7Q9E - chain A; structure by X-ray diffraction, 1.70 A resolution.

== Chain A ==
Name: Cytochrome P450
Source organism: Bacillus megaterium (strain DSM 319)
Notes: EC 1.14.14.-
UniProtKB: D5DF35 (D5DF35_BACMD); numbering as in UniProt (aligned over 1-410)
Chain sequence (416 residues; row label = number of the first residue in the row):
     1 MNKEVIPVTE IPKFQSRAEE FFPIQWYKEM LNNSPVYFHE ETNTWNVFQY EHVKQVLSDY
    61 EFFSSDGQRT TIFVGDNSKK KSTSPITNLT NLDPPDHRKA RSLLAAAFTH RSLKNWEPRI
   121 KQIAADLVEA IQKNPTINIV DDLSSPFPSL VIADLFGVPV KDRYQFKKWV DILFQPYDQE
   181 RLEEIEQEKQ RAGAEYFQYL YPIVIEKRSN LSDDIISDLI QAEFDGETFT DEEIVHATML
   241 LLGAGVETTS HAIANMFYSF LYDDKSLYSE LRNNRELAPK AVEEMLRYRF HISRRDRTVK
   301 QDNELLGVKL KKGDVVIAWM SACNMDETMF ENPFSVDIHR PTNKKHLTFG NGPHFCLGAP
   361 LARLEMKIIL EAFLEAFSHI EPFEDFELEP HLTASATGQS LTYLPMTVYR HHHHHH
Not modelled in the structure: 1-3, 73-85, 164-165, 175-186, 412-416
Sequence notes: expression tag (411-416)
Metal / ion sites: heme Fe near Cys356 (its only coordinating residue here)
Ligand contacts: heme (HEM): Leu57, Leu89, Thr90, His97, Arg101, Leu104, Phe108, Ile152, Leu240, Leu241, Ala244, Gly245, Thr248, Thr249, Ala252, Leu286, Phe290, Arg295, Arg297, Met320, Thr348, Phe349, Gly350, Pro353, His354, Phe355, Cys356, Leu357, Gly358, Leu361, Ala362

== In short ==
Chain A binds heme.
Chain A is Cytochrome P450 (Bacillus megaterium (strain DSM 319)); the structure, CYP106A1, was determined by
X-ray diffraction together with 7ZZL from the same study.
